Entry 2RFZ (X-ray diffraction, 1.80 A resolution); this record covers chain A.

Chain A:
Protein: Cellulose 1,4-beta-cellobiosidase
Organism: Melanocarpus albomyces
Notes: EC 3.2.1.91; engineered mutation(s): Q1(PCA)
UniProtKB: Q8J0K6 (Q8J0K6_MELAO); residues 1-430 here correspond to UniProt positions 23-452 (UniProt number = residue number + 22)
Amino-acid sequence (430 residues; row label = number of the first residue in the row):
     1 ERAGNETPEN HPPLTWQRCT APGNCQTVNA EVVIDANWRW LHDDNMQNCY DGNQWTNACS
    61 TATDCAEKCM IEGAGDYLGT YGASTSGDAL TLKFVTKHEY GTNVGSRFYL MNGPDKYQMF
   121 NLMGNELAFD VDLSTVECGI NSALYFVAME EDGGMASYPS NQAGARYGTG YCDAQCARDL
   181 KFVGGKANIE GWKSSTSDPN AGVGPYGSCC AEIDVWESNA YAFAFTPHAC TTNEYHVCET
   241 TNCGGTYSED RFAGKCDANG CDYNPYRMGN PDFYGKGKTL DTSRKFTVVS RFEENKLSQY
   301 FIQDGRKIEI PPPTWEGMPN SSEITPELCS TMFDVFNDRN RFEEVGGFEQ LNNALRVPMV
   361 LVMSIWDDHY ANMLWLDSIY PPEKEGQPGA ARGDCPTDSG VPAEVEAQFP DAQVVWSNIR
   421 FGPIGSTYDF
Modified residues: E1 (pyroglutamic acid; PCA)
Cystine bridges: C19-C25, C49-C69, C59-C65, C138-C395, C172-C210, C176-C209, C230-C256, C238-C243, C261-C329
From the paper describing this entry:
  - binding site for beta-D-glucopyranose: N37, W38, R39, E99, N103, R107, Y171, D173, D179, E217, W366, W375
  - conformationally variable residues (side-chain flip): W40, E212, D214, E217
  - contacts within the chain: D214-E217 (hydrogen bond)

In short:
The paper reports a binding site for beta-D-glucopyranose at N37, W38 and R39 among others; conformational
variability at W40, E212 and D214 among others.
Chain A is Cellulose 1,4-beta-cellobiosidase (Melanocarpus albomyces); the structure, Crystal structure of
cellobiohydrolase from Melanocarpus albomyces complexed with cellotriose, was determined by X-ray diffraction,
deposited together with 2RFW, 2RFY and 2RG0.
